2VS7 - chains A and B of the 3 polymer chains in the assembly; structure by X-ray diffraction, 2.05 A resolution.

== Chain A ==
Protein: Homing endonuclease I-dmoi
Source organism: Desulfurococcus mobilis
Notes: EC 3.1.-.-
Reference sequence: P21505 (DMO1_DESMO); residues 2-188 here = UniProt positions 2-188
Sequence (199 residues; row label = number of the first residue in the row):
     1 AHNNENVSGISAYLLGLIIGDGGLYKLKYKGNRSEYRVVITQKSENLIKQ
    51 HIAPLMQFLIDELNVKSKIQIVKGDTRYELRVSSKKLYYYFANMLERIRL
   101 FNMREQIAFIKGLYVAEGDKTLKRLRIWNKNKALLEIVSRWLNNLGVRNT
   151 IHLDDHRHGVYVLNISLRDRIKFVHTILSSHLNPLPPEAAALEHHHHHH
Disordered / not traced: 1-3, 183-199
UniProt features mapped onto this chain:
  - active site: Asp21, Glu117
Metal / ion sites: Ca2+: Asp21, Ala116 (shared with DA14(B) of chain B; 1 residue of chain C)
What the authors report for this chain:
  - Ca2+ coordination: Asp21
  - binding site for the 25-nt DNA strand (chain B): Tyr29, Arg33, Thr76, Arg77, Arg124, Asp154, Arg157
  - binding site for the 25-nt DNA strand: Ser34, Glu35, Tyr36, Arg37, Glu79, Arg81, Ser83, Asp119, Arg124, Arg126, Asp155
  - contacts within the chain: Asp119-Arg126, Trp128-Asp154 (hydrogen bond), Asp155-Arg157
  - binding site for the 25-nt DNA strand: Asp75
  - mutagenesis - I52F/L95Q, I52F/A92T/F101C: increased catalytic activity on 37  degC (citing earlier work)
  - binding site for the 25-nt DNA strand: Asp75
  - specificity-determining residues: Arg33, Glu35, Asp75, Thr76

== Chain B ==
Molecule: 25-nt DNA strand
Sequence (25 nucleotides; numbered 1 to 25; the number before each row is that of its first residue):
     1 GCCTTGCCGGGTAAGTTCCGGCGCG
Metal / ion sites: Ca2+: DA14 (shared with Asp21(A), Ala116(A) of chain A; 1 residue of chain C)

== Chain A / chain B interface ==
Contacting residue pairs - 50 pairs, chain A then chain B:
  Gly20(A) with DG15(B), phosphate contact
  Asp21(A) with DA14(B), phosphate contact; DG15(B), phosphate contact
  Gly22(A) with DG15(B), sugar contact; DT16(B), phosphate contact
  Gly23(A) with DT16(B), phosphate contact
  Tyr25(A) with DG15(B), sugar contact; DT16(B), hydrogen bond to the phosphate; DT17(B), base contact
  Leu27(A) with DT17(B), sugar contact; DC18(B), base contact
  Tyr29(A) with DC18(B), base contact; DC19(B), hydrogen bond to the base
  Lys30(A) with DG20(B), salt bridge to the phosphate
  Arg33(A) with DG21(B), hydrogen bond to the base; DC22(B), base contact
  Arg37(A) with DT17(B), hydrogen bond to the base; DC18(B), base contact
  Thr41(A) with DA14(B), sugar contact; DG15(B), base contact
  Gln42(A) with DA14(B), phosphate contact
  Lys43(A) with DA13(B), salt bridge to the phosphate; DA14(B), hydrogen bond to the phosphate
  Thr76(A) with DA13(B), base contact; DA14(B), hydrogen bond to the base
  Arg77(A) with DA14(B), base contact; DG15(B), hydrogen bond to the base; DT16(B), hydrogen bond to the base
  Glu117(A) with DG15(B), phosphate contact
  Arg124(A) with DT5(B), base contact; DG6(B), hydrogen bond to the base; DC7(B), base contact
  Arg126(A) with DC7(B), base contact
  Thr150(A) with DG6(B), hydrogen bond to the phosphate
  His152(A) with DG6(B), salt bridge to the phosphate; DC7(B), salt bridge to the phosphate
  Asp154(A) with DC7(B), base contact; DC8(B), hydrogen bond to the base
  Arg157(A) with DG9(B), hydrogen bond to the base; DG10(B), hydrogen bond to the base; DG11(B), base contact
  Asn164(A) with DT5(B), phosphate contact; DG6(B), phosphate contact
  Ile165(A) with DT5(B), phosphate contact
  Ser166(A) with DT5(B), hydrogen bond to the phosphate
  Leu167(A) with DT4(B), phosphate contact; DT5(B), hydrogen bond to the phosphate
  Arg168(A) with DT4(B), sugar contact; DT5(B), salt bridge to the phosphate
  Arg170(A) with DT4(B), salt bridge to the phosphate
Interface residues without a listed pair, chain A (33 interface residues in all): Val39, Ala116, Leu153, His156, His158

== Summary ==
Chain A and chain B form an interface of 33 and 18 residues respectively; the contacts include 15 hydrogen
bonds and 6 salt bridges. Polar pairs include Tyr29(A)-DC19(B), Arg33(A)-DG21(B) and Arg37(A)-DT17(B). The
paper reports a binding site for the 25-nt DNA strand at Ser34(A), Glu35(A) and Tyr36(A) among others;
I52F/L95Q and I52F/A92T/F101C of chain A increase catalytic activity on 37  degC.
Chain A is Homing endonuclease I-dmoi (Desulfurococcus mobilis) and chain B is a 25-nt DNA strand; the
structure, The crystal structure of I-DmoI in complex with DNA and Ca, was determined by X-ray diffraction
together with 2VS8 from the same study.
